2P47 - chains A and B; structure by X-ray diffraction, 2.50 A resolution.

== Chain A ==
Molecule: Ribonuclease pancreatic
Organism: Bos taurus
Notes: EC 3.1.27.5
UniProt: P61823 (RNAS1_BOVIN); residues 1-124 here correspond to UniProt positions 27-150 (UniProt number = residue number + 26)
Chain sequence (124 residues; numbered 1 to 124; the number before each row is that of its first residue):
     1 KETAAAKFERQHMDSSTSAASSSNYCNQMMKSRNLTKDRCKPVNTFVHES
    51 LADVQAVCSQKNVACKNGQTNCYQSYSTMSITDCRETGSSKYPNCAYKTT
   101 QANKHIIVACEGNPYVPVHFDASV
Not modelled in the structure: 1
UniProt features mapped onto this chain:
  - active site: His12 (Proton acceptor), His119 (Proton donor)
  - binding site (substrate): Lys7, Arg10, Lys41 to Thr45, Lys66, Arg85
  - glycosylation: Lys1 (N-linked (Glc) (glycation) lysine), Lys7 (N-linked (Glc) (glycation) lysine), Asn34 (N-linked (GlcNAc...) asparagine), Lys37 (N-linked (Glc) (glycation) lysine), Lys41 (N-linked (Glc) (glycation) lysine)
Cystine bridges: Cys26-Cys84, Cys40-Cys95, Cys58-Cys110, Cys65-Cys72

== Chain B ==
Molecule: Antibody cab-RN05
Organism: Camelus dromedarius
Notes: antibody fragment or engineered binder
Chain sequence (123 residues; each row starts with the number of its first residue; numbers below 1 keep their minus sign (Gly-1 is residue -1)):
    -1 GSQVQMVESGGGLVQAGGSLRLSCAASGYAYTYIYMGWFRQAPGKEREGV
    49 AAMDSGGGGTLYADSVKGRMTISRDKGKNTVYLQMDSLKPEDTATYYCAA
    99 GGYELRDRTYGQWGQGTQVTVSS
Not modelled in the structure: -1 to 0
Modified positions: Mse4, Mse34, Mse51, Mse68, Mse83 (selenomethionine; parent Met)
Cystine bridges: Cys22-Cys96
From the paper describing this entry:
  - self-association interface (contacts with another copy of this molecule): Glu6, Gly8, Gly9, Leu11

== Chain A / chain B interface ==
Residue-residue contacts (27):
  Ser59(A) with Tyr27(B)
  Gln60(A) with Tyr27(B), hydrogen bond (backbone-side chain)
  Lys61(A) with Tyr27(B); Tyr29(B)
  Asn62(A) with Tyr27(B), hydrogen bond (backbone-side chain); Tyr31(B); Ile32(B), hydrogen bond (side chain-backbone); Gly99(B)
  Val63(A) with Ile32(B)
  Ala64(A) with Ile32(B)
  Gln69(A) with Tyr101(B); Arg104(B), hydrogen bond
  Thr70(A) with Ile32(B); Tyr33(B); Gly100(B), hydrogen bond (side chain-backbone); Tyr101(B)
  Asn71(A) with Gly99(B); Gly100(B); Thr107(B)
  Tyr73(A) with Gly99(B), hydrogen bond (side chain-backbone)
  Glu111(A) with Arg106(B), salt bridge; Thr107(B)
  Gly112(A) with Arg106(B), hydrogen bond (backbone-backbone)
  Tyr115(A) with Gly99(B), hydrogen bond (side chain-backbone); Thr107(B), hydrogen bond (side chain-backbone); Tyr108(B); Gly109(B)
Other interface residues (no listed pair), chain A (16 interface residues in all): Gly68, Tyr76, Cys110
Other interface residues (no listed pair), chain B (14 interface residues in all): Thr30

== In short ==
Chain A and chain B form an interface of 16 and 14 residues respectively, with 9 hydrogen bonds and 1 salt
bridge. Among the polar pairs are Glu111(A)-Arg106(B), Gln60(A)-Tyr27(B) and Asn62(A)-Tyr27(B). From the
paper: a self-association interface involving Glu6(B), Gly8(B) and Gly9(B) among others.
Chain A is Ribonuclease pancreatic (Bos taurus) and chain B is Antibody cab-RN05 (Camelus dromedarius); the
structure, Complex of a camelid single-domain vhh antibody fragment with RNASE A at 2.5A resolution: SE5B-TRI
crystal ..., was determined by X-ray diffraction, deposited together with 2P43, 2P46 and 2P48.
